Entry 2E76 (X-ray diffraction, 3.41 A resolution); this record covers chains E and F of the 8 polymer chains in the assembly.

== Chain E ==
Name: Cytochrome b6-f complex subunit 6
From: Mastigocladus laminosus
UniProt: P83795 (PETL_MASLA); residue numbers follow UniProt; this construct covers 1-32
Sequence (32 residues; each row starts with the number of its first residue):
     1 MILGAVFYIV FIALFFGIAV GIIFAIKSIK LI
Small-molecule neighbours: dioleoyl-phosphatidylcholine (OPC; (7R,17E)-4-hydroxy-N,N,N,7-tetramethyl-7-[(8E)-octadec-8-enoyloxy]-10-oxo-3,5,9-trioxa-4-phosphaheptacos-17-en-1-aminium 4-oxide): Met1, Gly4, Ala5, Tyr8, Ile9

== Chain F ==
Name: Cytochrome b6-f complex subunit 7
From: Mastigocladus laminosus
UniProt: P83796 (PETM_MASLA); residues 1-35 here = UniProt positions 1-35
Sequence (35 residues; each row starts with the number of its first residue):
     1 MTEEMLYAAL LSFGLIFVGW GLGVLLLKIQ GAEKE
Unresolved in the structure: 33-35
Small-molecule neighbours:
  - beta-carotene (BCR): Ile16, Phe17, Trp20
  - dioleoyl-phosphatidylcholine (OPC; (7R,17E)-4-hydroxy-N,N,N,7-tetramethyl-7-[(8E)-octadec-8-enoyloxy]-10-oxo-3,5,9-trioxa-4-phosphaheptacos-17-en-1-aminium 4-oxide): Glu4, Tyr7, Ala8, Leu10, Leu11, Ser12, Gly14, Val18

== Chain E / chain F interface ==
Pairs across the interface (11; chain E residue first):
  Met1(E) with Tyr7(F)
  Tyr8(E) with Leu15(F); Val18(F)
  Phe16(E) with Leu22(F), hydrophobic; Leu25(F), hydrophobic; Leu26(F), hydrophobic
  Val20(E) with Ile29(F), hydrophobic
  Ile23(E) with Ile29(F), hydrophobic; Gln30(F)
  Phe24(E) with Ile29(F), hydrophobic
  Lys27(E) with Gln30(F), hydrogen bond (side chain-backbone)

== Overview ==
Chain E and chain F form an interface of 7 and 8 residues respectively; the contacts include 1 hydrogen bond.
The hydrogen-bonded pair is Lys27(E)-Gln30(F). Dioleoyl-phosphatidylcholine is bound between chain E and chain
F. Ligands of chain F: beta-carotene.
Here chain E is Cytochrome b6-f complex subunit 6 and chain F is Cytochrome b6-f complex subunit 7, both from
Mastigocladus laminosus. Entry 2E76 (Crystal Structure of the Cytochrome b6f Complex with
tridecyl-stigmatellin (TDS) from M.laminosus) was determined by X-ray diffraction (same publication as 2E74
and 2E75).
